PDB entry 5NT2 | X-ray diffraction, 4.26 A resolution (low resolution: residue-level contacts below are approximate; hydrogen-bond / salt-bridge calls are withheld) | chains A and V of the 8 polymer chains in the assembly

== Chain A (and V) ==
Molecule: E3 ubiquitin/ISG15 ligase TRIM25
Source organism: Homo sapiens
Notes: EC 6.3.2.-, 2.3.2.27; chain V of this document is another copy of the same molecule, construct and numbering; everything in this record applies to it too
UniProtKB: Q14258 (TRI25_HUMAN); residue numbers follow UniProt; this construct covers 190-379
Sequence (193 residues; row label = number of the first residue in the row):
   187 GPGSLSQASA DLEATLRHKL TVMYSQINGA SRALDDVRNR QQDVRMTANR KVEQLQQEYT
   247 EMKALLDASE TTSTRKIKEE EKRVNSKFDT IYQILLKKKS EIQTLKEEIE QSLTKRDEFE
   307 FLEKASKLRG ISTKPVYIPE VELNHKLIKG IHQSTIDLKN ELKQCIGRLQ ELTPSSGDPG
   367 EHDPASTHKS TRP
Disordered / not traced: 187-189, 363-379
Differences from the reference sequence: expression tag (187-189); variant Leu358 (Pro in Q14258)

== Chain A / chain V interface ==
Pairs across the interface - 172 pairs, chain A then chain V:
  Leu198(A) - Leu308(V)
  Leu198(A) - Ser312(V)
  Leu198(A) - Arg315(V)
  Glu199(A) - Arg302(V)
  Leu202(A) - Ala311(V)
  Leu202(A) - Arg315(V)
  Arg203(A) - Leu299(V)
  Lys205(A) - Leu314(V)
  Lys205(A) - Arg315(V)
  Lys205(A) - Ile317(V)
  Leu206(A) - Lys292(V)
  Leu206(A) - Glu296(V)
  Met209(A) - Leu291(V)
  Met209(A) - Ile295(V)
  Tyr210(A) - Lys292(V)
  Tyr210(A) - Glu296(V)
  Gln212(A) - Lys320(V)
  Ile213(A) - Ile288(V)
  Ile213(A) - Gln289(V)
  Ala216(A) - Lys285(V)
  Ser217(A) - Lys285(V)
  Ala219(A) - Leu281(V)
  Leu220(A) - Tyr278(V)
  Leu220(A) - Leu281(V)
  Leu220(A) - Leu282(V)
  Leu220(A) - Lys285(V)
  Val223(A) - Ile277(V)
  Val223(A) - Tyr278(V)
  Val223(A) - Leu281(V)
  Arg224(A) - Tyr278(V)
  Arg226(A) - Phe274(V)
  Gln227(A) - Asn271(V)
  Gln227(A) - Phe274(V)
  Gln227(A) - Asp275(V)
  Val230(A) - Val270(V)
  Val230(A) - Asn271(V)
  Val230(A) - Leu329(V)
  Arg231(A) - Glu267(V)
  Arg231(A) - Asn271(V)
  Ala234(A) - Glu267(V)
  Lys237(A) - Ile334(V)
  Lys237(A) - Lys335(V)
  Val238(A) - Thr260(V)
  Val238(A) - Ile263(V)
  Gln240(A) - His338(V)
  Leu241(A) - Ser259(V)
  Leu241(A) - Ile263(V)
  Leu241(A) - Thr341(V)
  Gln242(A) - Glu256(V)
  Glu244(A) - Thr341(V)
  Glu244(A) - Ile342(V)
  Glu244(A) - Lys345(V)
  Tyr245(A) - Leu252(V)
  Tyr245(A) - Ser255(V)
  Tyr245(A) - Glu256(V)
  Tyr245(A) - Ser259(V)
  Tyr245(A) - Thr341(V)
  Glu247(A) - Lys345(V)
  Met248(A) - Leu252(V)
  Met248(A) - Thr341(V)
  Met248(A) - Leu344(V)
  Met248(A) - Lys345(V)
  Lys249(A) - Leu252(V)
  Lys249(A) - Asp253(V)
  Lys249(A) - Glu256(V)
  Leu251(A) - Leu348(V)
  Leu251(A) - Ile352(V)
  Leu252(A) - Tyr245(V)
  Leu252(A) - Met248(V)
  Leu252(A) - Leu252(V)
  Leu252(A) - Ile352(V)
  Asp253(A) - Lys249(V)
  Ser255(A) - Tyr245(V)
  Ser255(A) - Ile352(V)
  Ser255(A) - Leu355(V)
  Ser255(A) - Gln356(V)
  Glu256(A) - Gln242(V)
  Glu256(A) - Tyr245(V)
  Glu256(A) - Lys249(V)
  Thr258(A) - Gln356(V)
  Ser259(A) - Leu241(V)
  Ser259(A) - Gln356(V)
  Thr260(A) - Val238(V)
  Arg261(A) - Ser361(V)
  Arg261(A) - Ser362(V)
  Lys262(A) - Gln356(V)
  Lys262(A) - Thr359(V)
  Lys262(A) - Pro360(V)
  Lys262(A) - Ser361(V)
  Ile263(A) - Ala234(V)
  Ile263(A) - Val238(V)
  Ile263(A) - Leu241(V)
  Lys264(A) - Asn235(V)
  Glu265(A) - Ser362(V)
  Glu267(A) - Arg231(V)
  Glu267(A) - Ala234(V)
  Val270(A) - Val230(V)
  Asn271(A) - Gln227(V)
  Asn271(A) - Val230(V)
  Asn271(A) - Arg231(V)
  Phe274(A) - Arg226(V)
  Phe274(A) - Gln227(V)
  Asp275(A) - Gln227(V)
  Tyr278(A) - Leu220(V)
  Tyr278(A) - Val223(V)
  Tyr278(A) - Arg224(V)
  Leu281(A) - Leu220(V)
  Leu282(A) - Leu220(V)
  Lys285(A) - Ile213(V)
  Lys285(A) - Ser217(V)
  Ile288(A) - Gln212(V)
  Gln289(A) - Ile213(V)
  Leu291(A) - Met209(V)
  Lys292(A) - Leu206(V)
  Lys292(A) - Met209(V)
  Lys292(A) - Tyr210(V)
  Glu296(A) - Leu206(V)
  Glu296(A) - Tyr210(V)
  Leu299(A) - Arg203(V)
  Arg302(A) - Glu199(V)
  Phe307(A) - Ser195(V)
  Leu308(A) - Leu191(V)
  Ser312(A) - Leu198(V)
  Leu314(A) - Lys205(V)
  Arg315(A) - Leu198(V)
  Ile317(A) - Lys205(V)
  Ser318(A) - Lys205(V)
  Lys320(A) - Gln212(V)
  Leu333(A) - Thr359(V)
  Leu333(A) - Pro360(V)
  Ile337(A) - Leu241(V)
  Ile337(A) - Thr359(V)
  His338(A) - Gln240(V)
  Ser340(A) - Leu355(V)
  Thr341(A) - Leu241(V)
  Thr341(A) - Glu244(V)
  Thr341(A) - Tyr245(V)
  Thr341(A) - Met248(V)
  Thr341(A) - Leu355(V)
  Leu344(A) - Tyr245(V)
  Leu344(A) - Met248(V)
  Leu344(A) - Cys351(V)
  Leu344(A) - Leu355(V)
  Lys345(A) - Glu244(V)
  Lys345(A) - Glu247(V)
  Lys345(A) - Met248(V)
  Glu347(A) - Cys351(V)
  Leu348(A) - Met248(V)
  Leu348(A) - Leu252(V)
  Leu348(A) - Leu348(V)
  Cys351(A) - Leu344(V)
  Cys351(A) - Glu347(V)
  Ile352(A) - Leu251(V)
  Ile352(A) - Leu252(V)
  Ile352(A) - Ser255(V)
  Ile352(A) - Leu344(V)
  Arg354(A) - Glu347(V)
  Leu355(A) - Ser255(V)
  Leu355(A) - Ser340(V)
  Leu355(A) - Thr341(V)
  Leu355(A) - Leu344(V)
  Gln356(A) - Ser255(V)
  Gln356(A) - Thr258(V)
  Gln356(A) - Ser259(V)
  Gln356(A) - Lys262(V)
  Thr359(A) - Lys262(V)
  Thr359(A) - Leu333(V)
  Thr359(A) - Ile337(V)
  Pro360(A) - Lys262(V)
  Ser361(A) - Arg261(V)
  Ser362(A) - Arg261(V)
  Ser362(A) - Glu265(V)
Interface residues without a listed pair, chain A (99 interface residues in all): Ala194, Ser195, Thr201, Thr233, Asn235, Ile277, Ile295, Phe305, Ala311, Leu329, Ile334, Ile342, Leu358
Interface residues without a listed pair, chain V (100 interface residues in all): Leu202, Val208, Ala216, Ala219, Thr233, Lys237, Lys264, Phe307, Gly316, Ser318, Glu326, Leu358

== Overview ==
99 residues of chain A face 100 of chain V across their interface.
Both chains are E3 ubiquitin/ISG15 ligase TRIM25 (Homo sapiens). Entry 5NT2 (Complex of influenza A NS1 with
TRIM25 coiled coil domain) was determined by X-ray diffraction together with 6FLM, 6FLN and 5NT1 from the same
study.
